4S20 - chains A and C of the 8 polymer chains in the assembly; structure by X-ray diffraction, 4.70 A resolution (low resolution: residue-level contacts below are approximate; hydrogen-bond / salt-bridge calls are withheld).

Chain A:
Molecule: DNA-directed RNA polymerase subunit alpha
Source organism: Escherichia coli
Notes: EC 2.7.7.6
Reference sequence: B1X6E7 (B1X6E7_ECODH); residues 1-329 here = UniProt positions 1-329
Amino-acid sequence (329 residues; numbered 1 to 329; the number before each row is that of its first residue):
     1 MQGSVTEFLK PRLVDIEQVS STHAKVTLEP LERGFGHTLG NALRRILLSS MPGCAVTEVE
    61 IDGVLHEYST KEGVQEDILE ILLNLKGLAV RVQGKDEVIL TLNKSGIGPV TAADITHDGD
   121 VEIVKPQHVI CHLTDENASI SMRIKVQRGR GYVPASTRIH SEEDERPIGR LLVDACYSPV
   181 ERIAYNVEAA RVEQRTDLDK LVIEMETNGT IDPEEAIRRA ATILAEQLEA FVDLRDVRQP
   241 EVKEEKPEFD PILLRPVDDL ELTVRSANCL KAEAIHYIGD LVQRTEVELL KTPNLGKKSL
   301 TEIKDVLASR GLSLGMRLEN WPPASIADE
Unresolved in the structure: 1-5, 233-329

Chain C:
Molecule: DNA-directed RNA polymerase subunit beta
Source organism: Escherichia coli
Notes: EC 2.7.7.6
Reference sequence: K0AVA1 (K0AVA1_ECO1C); residues 1-1342 here = UniProt positions 1-1342
Amino-acid sequence (1342 residues; numbered 1 to 1342; the number before each row is that of its first residue):
     1 MVYSYTEKKR IRKDFGKRPQ VLDVPYLLSI QLDSFQKFIE QDPEGQYGLE AAFRSVFPIQ
    61 SYSGNSELQY VSYRLGEPVF DVQECQIRGV TYSAPLRVKL RLVIYEREAP EGTVKDIKEQ
   121 EVYMGEIPLM TDNGTFVING TERVIVSQLH RSPGVFFDSD KGKTHSSGKV LYNARIIPYR
   181 GSWLDFEFDP KDNLFVRIDR RRKLPATIIL RALNYTTEQI LDLFFEKVIF EIRDNKLQME
   241 LVPERLRGET ASFDIEANGK VYVEKGRRIT ARHIRQLEKD DVKLIEVPVE YIAGKVVAKD
   301 YIDESTGELI CAANMELSLD LLAKLSQSGH KRIETLFTND LDHGPYISET LRVDPTNDRL
   361 SALVEIYRMM RPGEPPTREA AESLFENLFF SEDRYDLSAV GRMKFNRSLL REEIEGSGIL
   421 SKDDIIDVMK KLIDIRNGKG EVDDIDHLGN RRIRSVGEMA ENQFRVGLVR VERAVKERLS
   481 LGDLDTLMPQ DMINAKPISA AVKEFFGSSQ LSQFMDQNNP LSEITHKRRI SALGPGGLTR
   541 ERAGFEVRDV HPTHYGRVCP IETPEGPNIG LINSLSVYAQ TNEYGFLETP YRKVTDGVVT
   601 DEIHYLSAIE EGNYVIAQAN SNLDEEGHFV EDLVTCRSKG ESSLFSRDQV DYMDVSTQQV
   661 VSVGASLIPF LEHDDANRAL MGANMQRQAV PTLRADKPLV GTGMERAVAV DSGVTAVAKR
   721 GGVVQYVDAS RIVIKVNEDE MYPGEAGIDI YNLTKYTRSN QNTCINQMPC VSLGEPVERG
   781 DVLADGPSTD LGELALGQNM RVAFMPWNGY NFEDSILVSE RVVQEDRFTT IHIQELACVS
   841 RDTKLGPEEI TADIPNVGEA ALSKLDESGI VYIGAEVTGG DILVGKVTPK GETQLTPEEK
   901 LLRAIFGEKA SDVKDSSLRV PNGVSGTVID VQVFTRDGVE KDKRALEIEE MQLKQAKKDL
   961 SEELQILEAG LFSRIRAVLV AGGVEAEKLD KLPRDRWLEL GLTDEEKQNQ LEQLAEQYDE
  1021 LKHEFEKKLE AKRRKITQGD DLAPGVLKIV KVYLAVKRRI QPGDKMAGRH GNKGVISKIN
  1081 PIEDMPYDEN GTPVDIVLNP LGVPSRMNIG QILETHLGMA AKGIGDKINA MLKQQQEVAK
  1141 LREFIQRAYD LGADVRQKVD LSTFSDEEVM RLAENLRKGM PIATPVFDGA KEAEIKELLK
  1201 LGDLPTSGQI RLYDGRTGEQ FERPVTVGYM YMLKLNHLVD DKMHARSTGS YSLVTQQPLG
  1261 GKAQFGGQRF GEMEVWALEA YGAAYTLQEM LTVKSDDVNG RTKMYKNIVD GNHQMEPGMP
  1321 ESFNVLLKEI RSLGINIELE DE
Unresolved in the structure: 1-2, 226-344, 738-746, 978-1010

Interface between chain A and chain C:
Residue-residue contacts (48):
  Asn-41(A) with Tyr-1087(C); Gly-1215(C); Arg-1216(C); Thr-1217(C); Gly-1218(C)
  Arg-44(A) with Glu-1083(C); Tyr-1087(C); Gly-1215(C)
  Arg-45(A) with Glu-1083(C); Asp-1084(C); Gly-1215(C); Arg-1216(C)
  Ser-49(A) with Glu-1083(C)
  Leu-65(A) with Ile-873(C)
  His-66(A) with Ile-873(C); Gly-874(C); Val-928(C); Ile-929(C)
  Tyr-68(A) with Thr-927(C); Ala-1055(C); Val-1056(C); Lys-1057(C)
  Glu-72(A) with Asp-728(C)
  Gly-73(A) with Asp-728(C)
  Val-74(A) with Asp-728(C); Ala-729(C)
  Gln-75(A) with Ala-729(C); Val-771(C)
  Asp-77(A) with Lys-755(C); Tyr-756(C)
  Leu-79(A) with Lys-1057(C)
  Glu-80(A) with Met-768(C)
  Leu-83(A) with Arg-694(C)
  Lys-86(A) with Asp-826(C); Lys-1057(C)
  Thr-134(A) with Val-727(C)
  Asp-135(A) with Tyr-726(C)
  Tyr-152(A) with Val-823(C); Gln-824(C)
  Pro-154(A) with Arg-1059(C)
  Ile-168(A) with Gly-874(C)
  Asp-174(A) with Asp-826(C); Arg-1059(C)
  Glu-181(A) with Arg-821(C)
  Arg-182(A) with Asn-1090(C); Gly-1091(C)
  Ala-184(A) with Gly-1091(C)
  Tyr-185(A) with Gly-1218(C)
Also at the interface, not in a pair above, chain A (33 interface residues in all): His-37, Leu-48, Thr-70, Ser-156, Glu-165, Leu-172, Ile-183
Also at the interface, not in a pair above, chain C (37 interface residues in all): Leu-773, Lys-864, Asp-866, Ile-1082, Thr-1092, Asp-1214

In short:
Chain A and chain C form an interface of 33 and 37 residues respectively.
Here chain A is DNA-directed RNA polymerase subunit alpha and chain C is DNA-directed RNA polymerase subunit
beta, both from Escherichia coli. Entry 4S20 (Structural basis for transcription reactivation by RapA) was
determined by X-ray diffraction.
